6J2C - chains J and K of the 47 polymer chains in the assembly; structure by electron microscopy, 7.00 A resolution (low resolution: residue-level contacts below are approximate; hydrogen-bond / salt-bridge calls are withheld).

[Chain J]
Name: 26S protease regulatory subunit 8 homolog
Organism: Saccharomyces cerevisiae S288c
UniProt: Q01939 (PRS8_YEAST); residues 1-405 here = UniProt positions 1-405
Sequence (405 residues; each row starts with the number of its first residue):
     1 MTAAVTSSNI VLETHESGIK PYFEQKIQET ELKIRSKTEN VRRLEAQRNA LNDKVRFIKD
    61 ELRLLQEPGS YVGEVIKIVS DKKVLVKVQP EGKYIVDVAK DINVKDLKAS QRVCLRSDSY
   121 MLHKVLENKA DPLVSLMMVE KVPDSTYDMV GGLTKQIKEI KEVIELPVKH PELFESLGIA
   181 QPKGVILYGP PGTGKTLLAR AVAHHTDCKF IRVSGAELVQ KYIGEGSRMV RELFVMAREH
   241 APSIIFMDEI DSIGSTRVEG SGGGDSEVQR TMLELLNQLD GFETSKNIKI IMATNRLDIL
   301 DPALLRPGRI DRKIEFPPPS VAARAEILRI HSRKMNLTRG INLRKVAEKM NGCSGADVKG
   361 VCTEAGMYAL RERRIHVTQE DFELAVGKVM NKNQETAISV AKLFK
Not modelled in the structure: 1-23, 397-405
Curated features (UniProtKB/Swiss-Prot):
  - binding site (ATP): G189 to T196
  - modified residue: T2 (N-acetylthreonine)

[Chain K]
Name: 26S protease regulatory subunit 6B homolog
Organism: Saccharomyces cerevisiae S288c
UniProt: P33298 (PRS6B_YEAST); residue numbers follow UniProt; this construct covers 1-428
Sequence (428 residues; each row starts with the number of its first residue):
     1 MEELGIVTPV EKAVEEKPAV KSYASLLAQL NGTVNNNSAL SNVNSDIYFK LKKLEKEYEL
    61 LTLQEDYIKD EQRHLKRELK RAQEEVKRIQ SVPLVIGQFL EPIDQNTGIV SSTTGMSYVV
   121 RILSTLDREL LKPSMSVALH RHSNALVDIL PPDSDSSISV MGENEKPDVT YADVGGLDMQ
   181 KQEIREAVEL PLVQADLYEQ IGIDPPRGVL LYGPPGTGKT MLVKAVANST KAAFIRVNGS
   241 EFVHKYLGEG PRMVRDVFRL ARENAPSIIF IDEVDSIATK RFDAQTGSDR EVQRILIELL
   301 TQMDGFDQST NVKVIMATNR ADTLDPALLR PGRLDRKIEF PSLRDRRERR LIFGTIASKM
   361 SLAPEADLDS LIIRNDSLSG AVIAAIMQEA GLRAVRKNRY VILQSDLEEA YATQVKTDNT
   421 VDKFDFYK
Not modelled in the structure: 1-47
Curated features (UniProtKB/Swiss-Prot):
  - binding site (ATP): G213 to T220
  - modified residue: M1 (N-acetylmethionine)
  - cross-link: K280 (Glycyl lysine isopeptide (Lys-Gly) (interchain with G-Cter in ubiquitin))

[How chain J and chain K interact]
Residue-residue contacts - 128 pairs, chain J then chain K:
  I27(J) with K50(K); L51(K)
  Q28(J) with K50(K)
  T30(J) with L54(K); Y58(K)
  E31(J) with L54(K)
  I34(J) with L54(K); E57(K)
  K37(J) with L61(K)
  V41(J) with L61(K); Q64(K)
  R43(J) with I68(K)
  L44(J) with Q64(K); Y67(K); I68(K); E71(K)
  Q47(J) with E71(K); Q72(K); L75(K)
  R48(J) with E71(K)
  L51(J) with E71(K); H74(K)
  K54(J) with L75(K); E78(K)
  V55(J) with H74(K)
  I58(J) with E78(K)
  E61(J) with E85(K); R121(K)
  L64(J) with R121(K)
  L65(J) with E85(K); R88(K); S143(K)
  Q66(J) with S143(K)
  E67(J) with V119(K); S143(K)
  P68(J) with Y118(K)
  G69(J) with Y118(K)
  S70(J) with S117(K); Y118(K); V119(K)
  Y71(J) with S117(K)
  V72(J) with I109(K); S117(K)
  P90(J) with G115(K); M116(K)
  E91(J) with M116(K)
  S117(J) with Y118(K)
  L126(J) with I103(K); I109(K)
  K129(J) with E101(K)
  D131(J) with E101(K)
  S135(J) with R252(K); R255(K)
  L136(J) with R255(K); E298(K)
  M138(J) with P133(K)
  T196(J) with D304(K); G305(K)
  L197(J) with F306(K); D307(K); R333(K)
  R200(J) with F306(K)
  R212(J) with G305(K)
  S214(J) with I297(K); E298(K)
  A216(J) with P251(K); I297(K)
  E217(J) with P251(K); R252(K); E298(K)
  V219(J) with G248(K); R294(K)
  Q220(J) with Y246(K); L247(K); G248(K); R252(K)
  K221(J) with Y246(K); L247(K)
  Y222(J) with Y246(K)
  E249(J) with I297(K)
  S255(J) with D304(K)
  T256(J) with D304(K)
  R257(J) with L300(K); P326(K)
  V258(J) with Q293(K)
  G260(J) with Q293(K)
  S261(J) with R281(K); R290(K); Q293(K)
  G262(J) with R281(K)
  G263(J) with R281(K); R290(K)
  G264(J) with R290(K); R294(K)
  E267(J) with R290(K)
  K334(J) with G202(K)
  M335(J) with I201(K); G202(K); I203(K)
  N336(J) with Q200(K); I201(K); G202(K)
  A356(J) with P331(K); G332(K)
  D357(J) with R330(K); P331(K)
  K359(J) with Q308(K)
  G360(J) with P331(K)
  C362(J) with I203(K)
  T363(J) with I203(K); D335(K)
  G366(J) with I201(K)
  M367(J) with E186(K); D335(K)
  L370(J) with L190(K); Y198(K)
  R371(J) with E186(K)
  R374(J) with I201(K)
  I375(J) with Q200(K); I201(K)
  V377(J) with I201(K)
  K392(J) with K337(K)
  N393(J) with R330(K); P331(K)
  E395(J) with K337(K); E339(K)
  T396(J) with L329(K); E339(K)
Interface residues without a listed pair, chain J (81 interface residues in all): L62, E259, A369, H376, V389
Interface residues without a listed pair, chain K (70 interface residues in all): H142, L197, Y212, E249, K280, T286, D289, T301, D325

[In short]
The interface between chain J and chain K involves 81 residues on one side and 70 on the other. UniProt lists
8 ATP-binding residues on chain K; 8 ATP-binding residues on chain J.
Chain J is 26S protease regulatory subunit 8 homolog and chain K is 26S protease regulatory subunit 6B
homolog, both from Saccharomyces cerevisiae S288c; the structure, Yeast proteasome in translocation competent
state (C3-a), was determined by electron microscopy, deposited together with 6J2N, 6J30, 6J2Q and 6J2X.
